PDB entry 8ZJT | electron microscopy, 3.20 A resolution | chains H and J of the 10 polymer chains in the assembly

# Chain H
Protein: Histone H2B type 1-K
Organism: Homo sapiens
UniProt: O60814 (H2B1K_HUMAN); numbering as in UniProt (aligned over 1-126)
Chain sequence (130 residues; row label = number of the first residue in the row; numbers below 1 keep their minus sign (Met-3 is residue -3)):
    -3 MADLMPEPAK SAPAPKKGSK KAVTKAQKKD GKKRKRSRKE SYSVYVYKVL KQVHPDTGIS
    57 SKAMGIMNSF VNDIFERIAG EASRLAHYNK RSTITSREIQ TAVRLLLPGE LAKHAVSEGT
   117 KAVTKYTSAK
Not modelled in the structure: -3 to 31, 126
Sequence notes: initiating methionine (-3); expression tag (-2 to 0)
Swiss-Prot annotation at these positions:
  - modified residue: Pro2 (N-acetylproline), Glu3 (ADP-ribosyl glutamic acid), Lys6 (N6-(2-hydroxyisobutyryl)lysine), Ser7 (ADP-ribosylserine), Lys12 (N6-(beta-hydroxybutyryl)lysine), Lys13 (N6-(2-hydroxyisobutyryl)lysine), Ser15 (Phosphoserine), Lys16 (N6-acetyllysine), Lys17 (N6-(beta-hydroxybutyryl)lysine), Lys21 (N6-(2-hydroxyisobutyryl)lysine), Lys24 (N6-(2-hydroxyisobutyryl)lysine), Lys25 (N6-(2-hydroxyisobutyryl)lysine), Lys35 (N6-(2-hydroxyisobutyryl)lysine), Glu36 (PolyADP-ribosyl glutamic acid), Ser37 (Phosphoserine), Lys44 (N6-(2-hydroxyisobutyryl)lysine), Lys47 (N6-(2-hydroxyisobutyryl)lysine), Lys58 (N6,N6-dimethyllysine), Arg80 (Dimethylated arginine), Lys86 (N6,N6,N6-trimethyllysine) and 6 more in UniProt
  - glycosylation: Ser113 (O-linked (GlcNAc) serine)
  - cross-link (Glycyl lysine isopeptide (Lys-Gly)): Lys6 (interchain with G-Cter in SUMO2), Lys21 (interchain with G-Cter in SUMO2), Lys35 (interchain with G-Cter in ubiquitin), Lys121 (interchain with G-Cter in ubiquitin)

# Chain J
Molecule: 147-nt DNA strand
Organism: synthetic construct
Sequence (147 nucleotides; numbered 1 to 147; the number before each row is that of its first residue):
     1 ATCCTCTTCC GATCTGCTTA CCCAAGCGGC ATGACCGTGA ACCACCTCAC CAACCCACGC
    61 GTTACTATGC CCAGTCGGCT CTATTCATCG AAGGGATCAT GCTTGCACCC TAACCAAGAT
   121 CGGAAGAGCG TCGTGTAACG TGTGGAT
Not modelled in the structure: 1-7, 147

# Chain H / chain J interface
Residue-residue contacts - 18 pairs, chain H then chain J:
  Arg32(H) - DG118(J)  hydrogen bond to the phosphate
  Arg32(H) - DA119(J)  salt bridge to the phosphate
  Ser33(H) - DG118(J)  phosphate contact
  Arg34(H) - DA41(J)  hydrogen bond to the base
  Arg34(H) - DC42(J)  hydrogen bond to the sugar
  Tyr43(H) - DA34(J)  hydrogen bond to the phosphate
  Tyr43(H) - DC35(J)  phosphate contact
  Gly54(H) - DA34(J)  phosphate contact
  Ile55(H) - DG33(J)  phosphate contact
  Ile55(H) - DA34(J)  hydrogen bond to the phosphate
  Ser56(H) - DG33(J)  phosphate contact
  Ser57(H) - DG33(J)  phosphate contact
  Arg87(H) - DC54(J)  phosphate contact
  Arg87(H) - DC55(J)  salt bridge to the phosphate
  Ser88(H) - DA53(J)  hydrogen bond to the phosphate
  Ser88(H) - DC54(J)  hydrogen bond to the phosphate
  Thr89(H) - DA53(J)  phosphate contact
  Thr89(H) - DC54(J)  hydrogen bond to the phosphate
Other interface residues (no listed pair), chain H (12 interface residues in all): Lys86

# In short
The interface between chain H and chain J involves 12 residues on one side and 10 on the other, with 8
hydrogen bonds and 2 salt bridges. Polar contacts include Arg34(H)-DA41(J), Arg34(H)-DC42(J) and
Arg32(H)-DG118(J).
Chain H is Histone H2B type 1-K (Homo sapiens) and chain J is a 147-nt DNA strand (synthetic construct); the
structure, Structure of free nucleosome, was determined by electron microscopy (same publication as 8ZJR).
